Entry 6CNK (electron microscopy, 3.90 A resolution); this record covers chains A and E of the 9 polymer chains in the assembly.

== Chain A ==
Protein: Neuronal acetylcholine receptor subunit alpha-4
Source organism: Homo sapiens
Notes: engineered mutation(s): Glu-Arg linker was inserted in the MX-M4 junction, between Phe559-Ser560 in the alpha4 subunit,Glu-Arg linker was inserted in the MX-M4 junction, between Phe559-Ser560 in the alpha4 subunit
UniProt: P43681 (ACHA4_HUMAN); the construct has insertions or renumbered stretches relative to UniProt, so the offset changes along the chain: 1-338 = UniProt 27-364; 345-386 = UniProt 586-627
Chain sequence (386 residues; each row starts with the number of its first residue):
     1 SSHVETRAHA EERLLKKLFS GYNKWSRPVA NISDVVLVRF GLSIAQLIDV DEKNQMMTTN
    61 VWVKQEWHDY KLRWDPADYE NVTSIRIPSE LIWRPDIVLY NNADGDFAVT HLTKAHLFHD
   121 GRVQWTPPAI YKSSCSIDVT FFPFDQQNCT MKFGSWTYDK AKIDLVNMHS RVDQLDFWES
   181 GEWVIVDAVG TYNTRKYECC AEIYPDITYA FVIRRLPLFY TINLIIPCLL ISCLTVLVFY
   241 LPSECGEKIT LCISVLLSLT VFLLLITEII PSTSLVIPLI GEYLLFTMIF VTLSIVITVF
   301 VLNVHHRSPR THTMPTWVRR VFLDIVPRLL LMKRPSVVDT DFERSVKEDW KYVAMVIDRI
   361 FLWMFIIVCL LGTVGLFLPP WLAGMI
Not modelled in the structure: 1-4, 335-341, 382-386
Sequence notes: linker (339-344)
Disulfides: C135-C149, C199-C200
Covalent attachments: N-acetylglucosamine (NAG) linked to N148
Ligand contacts: (S)-3-(1-methylpyrrolidin-2-yl)pyridine (NCT): Y100, W156, T157, Y197, C199, C200, Y204
UniProt features mapped onto this chain:
  - binding site (Ca(2+)): V50, E52
  - lipidation: C245 (S-palmitoyl cysteine)
  - glycosylation (N-linked (GlcNAc...) asparagine): N31, N81, N148
From the paper describing this entry:
  - binding site for (S)-3-(1-methylpyrrolidin-2-yl)pyridine: Q124, T126
  - binding site for cholesterol hemisuccinate: F300

== Chain E ==
Protein: Neuronal acetylcholine receptor subunit beta-2
Source organism: Homo sapiens
Notes: engineered mutation(s): Glu-Arg linker was inserted in the MX-M4 junction between Gln420-Ser421 in the beta 2 subunit.,Glu-Arg linker was inserted in the MX-M4 junction between Gln420-Ser421 in the beta 2 subunit.
UniProt: P17787 (ACHB2_HUMAN); the construct has insertions or renumbered stretches relative to UniProt, so the offset changes along the chain: 1-328 = UniProt 26-353; 337-393 = UniProt 446-502
Chain sequence (403 residues; each row starts with the number of its first residue):
     1 TDTEERLVEH LLDPSRYNKL IRPATNGSEL VTVQLMVSLA QLISVHEREQ IMTTNVWLTQ
    61 EWEDYRLTWK PEEFDNMKKV RLPSKHIWLP DVVLYNNADG MYEVSFYSNA VVSYDGSIFW
   121 LPPAIYKSAC KIEVKHFPFD QQNCTMKFRS WTYDRTEIDL VLKSEVASLD DFTPSGEWDI
   181 VALPGRRNEN PDDSTYVDIT YDFIIRRKPL FYTINLIIPC VLITSLAILV FYLPSDCGEK
   241 MTLCISVLLA LTVFLLLISK IVPPTSLDVP LVGKYLMFTM VLVTFSIVTS VCVLNVHHRS
   301 PTTHTMAPWV KVVFLEKLPA LLFMQQPRHH DDDQERSVSE DWKYVAMVID RLFLWIFVFV
   361 CVFGTIGMFL QPLFQNYTTT TFLHSDHSAP SSKSAWSHPQ FEK
Not modelled in the structure: 1, 327-336, 370-403
Sequence notes: linker (329-336); expression tag (394-403)
Disulfides: C130-C144
Covalent attachments: N-acetylglucosamine (NAG) linked to N143
Ligand contacts: (S)-3-(1-methylpyrrolidin-2-yl)pyridine (NCT): W57, V111, F119, L121
From the paper describing this entry:
  - binding site for (S)-3-(1-methylpyrrolidin-2-yl)pyridine: V111, F119, L121
  - binding site for cholesterol hemisuccinate: C292

== Chain A / chain E interface ==
Contacting residue pairs (56; chain A residue first):
  T6(A) with T25(E); Y65(E), hydrogen bond
  R7(A) with R22(E); A24(E); S28(E)
  A8(A) with I21(E); Y65(E)
  E12(A) with I21(E)
  N60(A) with Y102(E)
  W62(A) with Y95(E)
  R86(A) with Y153(E); E157(E), salt bridge
  P88(A) with L20(E)
  H111(A) with G100(E), hydrogen bond (side chain-backbone); Y102(E)
  T113(A) with W151(E)
  K114(A) with T152(E)
  H116(A) with T152(E)
  P128(A) with Y102(E), hydrophobic
  W178(A) with A129(E)
  S180(A) with Q50(E)
  G181(A) with S266(E), hydrogen bond (backbone-backbone)
  E182(A) with P264(E)
  L216(A) with S266(E)
  L218(A) with S266(E), hydrogen bond (backbone-side chain); V269(E), hydrophobic
  F219(A) with S259(E); S266(E), hydrogen bond (backbone-side chain)
  I222(A) with M277(E), hydrophobic
  N223(A) with L255(E); L256(E); S259(E)
  P227(A) with L255(E), hydrophobic
  L230(A) with T284(E)
  I231(A) with L248(E), hydrophobic
  L237(A) with V288(E), hydrophobic; V291(E), hydrophobic
  Y240(A) with N295(E), hydrogen bond (backbone-side chain); R299(E)
  L241(A) with V291(E), hydrophobic
  P242(A) with L294(E); N295(E)
  E244(A) with H298(E)
  C245(A) with G238(E); L294(E), hydrophobic; H298(E)
  L251(A) with M241(E), hydrophobic; I245(E), hydrophobic
  S254(A) with I245(E)
  M332(A) with M306(E), hydrophobic
  K333(A) with T303(E)
  R334(A) with T302(E); T303(E)
  E348(A) with T302(E)
  K351(A) with S300(E)
  M355(A) with H304(E)
Also at the interface, not in a pair above, chain A (51 interface residues in all): E11, Q46, L91, I130, P217, I226, L234, E247, T250, F262, L331, Y352
Also at the interface, not in a pair above, chain E (53 interface residues in all): N18, N97, A98, C130, K131, T242, T252, V262, T265, L267, M280, V281, I287, C292

== Overview ==
The interface between chain A and chain E involves 51 residues on one side and 53 on the other, with 6
hydrogen bonds and 1 salt bridge. Among the polar pairs are R86(A)-E157(E), T6(A)-Y65(E) and H111(A)-G100(E).
The paper reports a binding site for (S)-3-(1-methylpyrrolidin-2-yl)pyridine at Q124(A), T126(A) and V111(E)
among others; a binding site for cholesterol hemisuccinate at F300(A) and C292(E).
Here chain A is Neuronal acetylcholine receptor subunit alpha-4 and chain E is Neuronal acetylcholine receptor
subunit beta-2, both from Homo sapiens. Entry 6CNK (Structure of the 3alpha2beta stiochiometry of the human
Alpha4Beta2 nicotinic receptor) was determined by electron microscopy (same publication as 6CNJ).
